PDB entry 7KYH | X-ray diffraction, 2.91 A resolution | chain A

# Chain A
Name: Bont/A1
From: Clostridium botulinum
UniProt: C6K838 (C6K838_CLOBO); numbering as in UniProt (aligned over 1-417)
Sequence (417 residues; each row starts with the number of its first residue):
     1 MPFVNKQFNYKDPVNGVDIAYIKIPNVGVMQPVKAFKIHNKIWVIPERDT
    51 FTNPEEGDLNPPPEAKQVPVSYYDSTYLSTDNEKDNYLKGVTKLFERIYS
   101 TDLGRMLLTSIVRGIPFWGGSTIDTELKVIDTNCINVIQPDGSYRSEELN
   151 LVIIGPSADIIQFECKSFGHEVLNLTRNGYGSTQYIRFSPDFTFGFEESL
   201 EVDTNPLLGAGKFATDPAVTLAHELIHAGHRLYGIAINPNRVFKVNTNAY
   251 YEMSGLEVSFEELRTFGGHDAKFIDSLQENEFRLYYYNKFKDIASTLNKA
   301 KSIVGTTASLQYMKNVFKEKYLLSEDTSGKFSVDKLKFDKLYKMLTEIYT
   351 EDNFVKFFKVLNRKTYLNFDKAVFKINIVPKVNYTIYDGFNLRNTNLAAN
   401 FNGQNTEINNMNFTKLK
Disordered / not traced: 1-2, 28-29, 199-209, 241-257
Sequence notes: conflict V27 (Ala in C6K838), V29 (Gln in C6K838)
Metal / ion sites: Zn2+: H223, H227, E262
Ligand contacts: XBM (N-[(3,5-dichlorophenyl)sulfonyl]-L-phenylalanyl-N-hydroxy-L-valinamide): P69, V70, I161, Q162, F163, E164, F194, T220, H223, E224, H227, E262, R363, Y366, L367, F369, D370
From the paper describing this entry:
  - binding site for XBM: V70, F163, F194, T220, Y366, F369

# Overview
Bound to chain A: compound XBM. The Zn2+ site is built by H223, H227 and E262. From the paper: a binding site
for XBM at V70, F163 and F194 among others.
Chain A is Bont/A1 (Clostridium botulinum); the structure, Botulism Neurooxin Light Chain A app form, was
determined by X-ray diffraction together with 7KY2 and 7KYF from the same study.
